8BOW - chain A; structure by X-ray diffraction, 1.58 A resolution.

Chain A:
Name: Glutamate carboxypeptidase 2
Organism: Homo sapiens
Notes: EC 3.4.17.21
Reference sequence: Q04609 (FOLH1_HUMAN); numbering as in UniProt (aligned over 44-750)
Sequence (707 residues; each row starts with the number of its first residue):
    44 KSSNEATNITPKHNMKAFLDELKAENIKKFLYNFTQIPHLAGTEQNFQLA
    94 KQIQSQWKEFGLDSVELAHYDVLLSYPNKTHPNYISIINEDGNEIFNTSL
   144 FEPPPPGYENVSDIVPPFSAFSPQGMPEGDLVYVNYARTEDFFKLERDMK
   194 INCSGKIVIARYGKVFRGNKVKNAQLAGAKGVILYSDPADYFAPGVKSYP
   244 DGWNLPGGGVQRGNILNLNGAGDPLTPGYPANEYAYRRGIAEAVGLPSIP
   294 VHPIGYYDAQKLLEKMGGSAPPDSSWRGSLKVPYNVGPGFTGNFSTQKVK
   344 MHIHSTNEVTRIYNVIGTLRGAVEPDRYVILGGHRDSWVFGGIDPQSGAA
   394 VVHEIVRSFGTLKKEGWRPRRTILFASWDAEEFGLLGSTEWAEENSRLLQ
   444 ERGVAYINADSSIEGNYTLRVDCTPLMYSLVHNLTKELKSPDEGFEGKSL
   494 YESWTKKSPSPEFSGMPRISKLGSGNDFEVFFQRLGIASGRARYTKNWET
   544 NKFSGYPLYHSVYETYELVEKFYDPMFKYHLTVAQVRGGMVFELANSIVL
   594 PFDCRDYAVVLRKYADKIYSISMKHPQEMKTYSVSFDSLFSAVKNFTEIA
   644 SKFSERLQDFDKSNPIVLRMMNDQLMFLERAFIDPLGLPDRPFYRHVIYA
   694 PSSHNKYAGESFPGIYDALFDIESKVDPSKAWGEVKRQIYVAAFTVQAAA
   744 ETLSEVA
Not modelled in the structure: 44-55, 654-656
Glycans and other covalent adducts: N-acetylglucosamine (NAG) linked to Asn76, Asn121, Asn195, Asn459; glycan linked to Asn140, Asn476, Asn638
Metal / ion sites: Ca2+: Thr269, Tyr272, Glu433, Glu436; Zn2+ site 1: His377, Asp387, Asp453; Zn2+ site 2: Asp387, Glu425, His553 (together with QYF)
Residues lining bound ligands: QYF ((2S)-2-[[(2S)-6-[[(2S)-3-naphthalen-2-yl-2-[[4-[[2-[(11Z)-4,7,10-tris(2-hydroxy-2-oxoethyl)-1,4,7,10-tetrazacyclododec-11-en-1-yl]ethanoylamino]methyl]cyclohexyl]carbonylamino]propanoyl]amino]-1-oxidanyl-1-oxidanylidene-hexan-2-yl]carbamoylamino]pentanedioic acid): Lys207, Phe209, Arg210, Gly256, Asn257, Asp387, Glu424, Glu425, Gly427, Leu428, Asp453, Ser454, Glu457, Arg463, Arg511, Ser517, Gly518, Asn519, Arg534, Arg536, Trp541, Phe546, Ser547, Gly548, Tyr549, Tyr552, His553, Lys610, Asn698, Lys699, Tyr700, Ala701
Swiss-Prot annotation at these positions:
  - active site: Glu424 (Nucleophile), Ser628 (Charge relay system), Asp666 (Charge relay system), His689 (Charge relay system)
  - binding site (substrate): Arg210, Asn257, Glu424, Ser517, Gly518, Asn519, Arg534 to Arg536, Tyr552, His553, Lys699, Tyr700
  - binding site (Ca(2+)): Thr269, Tyr272, Glu433, Glu436
  - binding site (Zn(2+)): His377, Asp387, Glu425, Asp453, His553
  - glycosylation (N-linked (GlcNAc...) asparagine): Asn51, Asn76, Asn121, Asn140, Asn153, Asn195, Asn336, Asn459, Asn476, Asn638
  - natural variant: His475 (H475Y: Correlates with lower folate and higher homocysteine levels)
  - mutagenesis: Asn51 (N51A: Loss of glycosylation. Reduces enzyme activity), Asn76 (N76A: Loss of glycosylation. Reduces enzyme activity), Asn121 (N121A: Loss of glycosylation. Severely reduced enzyme activity), Asn140 (N140A: Loss of glycosylation. Severely reduced enzyme activity), Asn153 (N153A: Loss of glycosylation. Severely reduced enzyme activity), Asn195 (N195A: Loss of glycosylation. Severely reduced enzyme activity), Asn336 (N336A: Loss of glycosylation. Reduces enzyme activity), His377 (H377A/G/Q: Complete loss of activity), Asp379 (D379E/N: Complete loss of activity), Asp387 (D387E/L: Complete loss of activity; D387N: No effect on enzyme activity), Pro388 (P388A: No effect on enzyme activity), Glu424 (E424A: Complete loss of activity; E424D: Reduces enzyme activity; E424Q: Reduces enzyme activity), 7 further mutagenesis entries in UniProt
What the authors report for this chain:
  - binding site for QYF: Asn519, Arg534, Arg536, Phe546, Ser547, Gly548

In short:
Ligands of chain A: compound QYF. Covalently linked N-acetylglucosamine: at Asn76, Asn121, Asn140, Asn195,
Asn459 and Asn476 and 1 more. UniProt lists 4 active-site residues, 13 substrate-binding residues, 4
Ca2+-binding residues and 5 Zn2+-binding residues. The paper reports a binding site for QYF at Asn519, Arg534
and Arg536 among others.
Chain A is Glutamate carboxypeptidase 2 (Homo sapiens); the structure, X-ray structure of human glutamate
carboxypeptidase II (GCPII) in complex with an inhibitor 617, was determined by X-ray diffraction, deposited
together with 8BO8.
